8QC5 - chains A and B; structure by X-ray diffraction, 1.95 A resolution.

# Chain A (and B)
Molecule: Oxidoreductase
Source organism: Arthrobacter sp. U41
Notes: chain B of this document is another copy of the same molecule, construct and numbering; everything in this record applies to it too
UniProtKB: A0A1C9WRL0 (A0A1C9WRL0_9MICC); residues 1-379 here = UniProt positions 1-379
Chain sequence (392 residues; row label = number of the first residue in the row; numbers below 1 keep their minus sign (Met-12 is residue -12)):
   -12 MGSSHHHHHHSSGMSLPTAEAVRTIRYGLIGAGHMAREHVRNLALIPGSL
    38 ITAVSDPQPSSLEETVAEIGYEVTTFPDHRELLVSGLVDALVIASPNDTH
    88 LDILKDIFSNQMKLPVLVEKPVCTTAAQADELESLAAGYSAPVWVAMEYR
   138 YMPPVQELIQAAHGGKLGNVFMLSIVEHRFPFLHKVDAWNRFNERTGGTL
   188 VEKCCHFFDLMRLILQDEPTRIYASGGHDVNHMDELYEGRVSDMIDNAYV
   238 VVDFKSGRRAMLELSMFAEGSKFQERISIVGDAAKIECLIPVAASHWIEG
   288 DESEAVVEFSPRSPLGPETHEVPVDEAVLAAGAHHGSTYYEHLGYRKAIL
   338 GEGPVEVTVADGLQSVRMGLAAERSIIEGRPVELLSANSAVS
Not modelled in the structure: -12 to 7, 373-379 (chain B: -12 to 9, 373-379)
Construct notes: initiating methionine (-12); expression tag (-11 to 0)
Residues lining bound ligands: NAD (nicotinamide-adenine-dinucleotide): Ile17, Gly18, Ala19, Gly20, His21, Met22, Ala23, Asp43, Pro44, Gln45, Ser48, Ala81, Ser82, Pro83, Asn84, Thr86, His87, Ile90, Glu106, Lys107, Pro108, Ala133, Glu135, Tyr136, Lys172, Val173, Trp176, Glu189, His193, His321
Reported in the primary citation:
  - catalytic residues: Tyr136, His193, His321 (proposed by the authors, not directly observed)

# Interface between chain A and chain B
Residue-residue contacts (97):
  Phe158(A) with Asp216(B); Val217(B), hydrophobic
  Met159(A) with Asn234(B); Ala235(B); Tyr236(B); Glu250(B); Leu251(B); Ser252(B)
  Leu160(A) with Tyr236(B), hydrogen bond (backbone-side chain)
  Ser161(A) with Tyr236(B), hydrogen bond; Glu250(B), hydrogen bond
  His165(A) with Val267(B); Lys272(B), hydrogen bond
  Pro168(A) with Arg299(B)
  Arg208(A) with Tyr210(B), hydrogen bond; Gly366(B)
  Tyr210(A) with Arg208(B), hydrogen bond; Tyr210(B), hydrophobic; Asp240(B); Pro368(B), hydrophobic
  Ser212(A) with Val238(B); Asp240(B), hydrogen bond; Arg246(B), hydrogen bond
  Gly213(A) with Arg246(B), hydrogen bond (backbone-side chain)
  Gly214(A) with Arg246(B)
  Asp216(A) with Phe158(B); Arg246(B), salt bridge
  Val217(A) with Phe158(B), hydrophobic; Asp269(B); Arg299(B)
  Asn234(A) with Met159(B); Arg246(B), hydrogen bond
  Ala235(A) with Met159(B)
  Tyr236(A) with Met159(B); Leu160(B), hydrogen bond (side chain-backbone); Ser161(B), hydrogen bond; Val238(B), hydrophobic; Arg246(B); Ala247(B); Met248(B), hydrophobic
  Val238(A) with Ser212(B); Val238(B), hydrophobic
  Asp240(A) with Tyr210(B); Ser212(B), hydrogen bond
  Arg246(A) with Ser212(B), hydrogen bond; Gly213(B), hydrogen bond (side chain-backbone); Gly214(B); Asp216(B), salt bridge; Asn234(B), hydrogen bond; Tyr236(B)
  Ala247(A) with Tyr236(B)
  Met248(A) with Tyr236(B), hydrophobic; Met248(B), hydrophobic
  Glu250(A) with Met159(B); Ser161(B), hydrogen bond
  Leu251(A) with Met159(B)
  Ser252(A) with Met159(B); Val267(B)
  Phe254(A) with Val267(B), hydrophobic; Gly268(B); Arg299(B), hydrogen bond (backbone-side chain)
  Ala255(A) with Val267(B), hydrophobic
  Glu256(A) with Arg299(B), salt bridge; Leu302(B)
  Gly257(A) with Ser297(B); Pro298(B)
  Ser258(A) with Lys272(B), hydrogen bond
  Arg263(A) with Arg263(B); Glu274(B), salt bridge
  Val267(A) with His165(B); Ser252(B); Phe254(B), hydrophobic
  Gly268(A) with Phe254(B)
  Asp269(A) with Val217(B)
  Lys272(A) with His165(B), hydrogen bond; Ser258(B), hydrogen bond
  His283(A) with Leu302(B)
  Trp284(A) with Leu302(B), hydrophobic; Pro304(B)
  Ile285(A) with Leu302(B); Gly303(B)
  Ser297(A) with Gly257(B)
  Pro298(A) with Gly257(B)
  Arg299(A) with Pro168(B); Val217(B); Phe254(B), hydrogen bond (side chain-backbone); Glu256(B), salt bridge
  Leu302(A) with Glu256(B); His283(B); Trp284(B), hydrophobic; Ile285(B), hydrophobic
  Gly303(A) with Ile285(B)
  Pro304(A) with Trp284(B)
  Gly366(A) with Arg208(B); Pro368(B)
  Pro368(A) with Gly366(B); Pro368(B)
Interface residues without a listed pair, chain A (49 interface residues in all): Val163, Asn218, Lys259, Ser265
Interface residues without a listed pair, chain B (50 interface residues in all): Asn218, Ala255, Lys259, Ser265, Arg367

# In short
The interface between chain A and chain B involves 49 residues on one side and 50 on the other; the contacts
include 22 hydrogen bonds and 5 salt bridges. Among the polar pairs are Asp216(A)-Arg246(B),
Glu256(A)-Arg299(B) and Arg263(A)-Glu274(B). Ligands of chain A: NAD. From the paper: catalytic residues
Tyr136(A), His193(A) and His321(A).
Chain A and chain B are both Oxidoreductase (Arthrobacter sp. U41); the structure, crystal structure of
NAD-dependent glycoside hydrolase from Arthrobacter sp. U41 in complex with NAD+ cofactor and ..., was
determined by X-ray diffraction, deposited together with 8QC2 and 8QC6.
